4IRI - chains A and C of the 3 polymer chains in the assembly; structure by X-ray diffraction, 2.77 A resolution.

# Chain A
Name: Transcriptional regulator ERG
From: Homo sapiens
Notes: fragment: Ets Domain
UniProtKB: P11308 (ERG_HUMAN); residues 263-388 here correspond to UniProt positions 287-412 (UniProt number = residue number + 24)
Sequence (129 residues; each row starts with the number of its first residue):
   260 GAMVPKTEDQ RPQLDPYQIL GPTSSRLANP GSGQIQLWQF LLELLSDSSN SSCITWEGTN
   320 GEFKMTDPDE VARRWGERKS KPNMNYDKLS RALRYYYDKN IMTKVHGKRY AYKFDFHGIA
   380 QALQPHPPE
Unresolved in the structure: 260-291, 386-388
Construct notes: expression tag (260-262)
From the paper describing this entry:
  - binding site for the 12-nt DNA strand: Arg350, Arg353 (proposed by the authors, not directly observed)
  - conformationally variable residues (helix shift): Phe375 to Gln383
  - binding site for the 12-nt DNA strand: Tyr354
  - binding site for the 12-nt DNA strand (chain C): Tyr354
  - mutagenesis - Y354F: decreased binding to DNA
  - mutagenesis - S283A (Kd 97 nM): increased binding to DNA

# Chain C
Molecule: 12-nt DNA strand
Sequence (12 nucleotides; row label = number of the first residue in the row):
    13 CCACTTCCGG TC

# Chain A / chain C interface
Pairs across the interface (19):
  Ile294(A) - DC16(C)  phosphate contact
  Gln295(A) - DA15(C)  sugar contact
  Gln295(A) - DC16(C)  phosphate contact
  Leu296(A) - DC16(C)  hydrogen bond to the phosphate
  Trp334(A) - DC16(C)  phosphate contact
  Trp334(A) - DT17(C)  hydrogen bond to the phosphate
  Lys338(A) - DC16(C)  hydrogen bond to the phosphate
  Lys338(A) - DT17(C)  salt bridge to the phosphate
  Lys340(A) - DT17(C)  sugar contact
  Met343(A) - DT17(C)  phosphate contact
  Met343(A) - DT18(C)  phosphate contact
  Lys347(A) - DT18(C)  salt bridge to the phosphate
  Arg350(A) - DT18(C)  base contact
  Arg350(A) - DC19(C)  base contact
  Ala351(A) - DC16(C)  sugar contact
  Tyr354(A) - DC16(C)  base contact
  Tyr354(A) - DT17(C)  base contact
  Tyr355(A) - DC16(C)  hydrogen bond to the phosphate
  Lys358(A) - DA15(C)  salt bridge to the phosphate
Also at the interface, not in a pair above, chain A (15 interface residues in all): Trp297, Asn342

# Summary
15 residues of chain A face 5 of chain C across their interface; the contacts include 4 hydrogen bonds and 3
salt bridges. Polar pairs include Leu296(A)-DC16(C), Trp334(A)-DT17(C) and Lys338(A)-DC16(C). The paper
reports a binding site for the 12-nt DNA strand at Arg350(A), Arg353(A) and Tyr354(A); Y354F of chain A
reduces binding to DNA.
Chain A is Transcriptional regulator ERG (Homo sapiens) and chain C is a 12-nt DNA strand; the structure,
Auto-inhibited ERG Ets Domain-DNA Complex, was determined by X-ray diffraction, deposited together with 4IRG
and 4IRH.
